7AIJ - chains A and P of the 4 polymer chains in the assembly; structure by X-ray diffraction, 2.95 A resolution.

Chain A:
Name: Gag-Pol polyprotein
Organism: Human immunodeficiency virus type 1 BH10
Notes: EC 3.4.23.16, 2.7.7.49, 2.7.7.7, 3.1.26.13, 3.1.13.2, 2.7.7.-, 3.1.-.-
Reference sequence: P03366 (POL_HV1B1); residues 1-554 here correspond to UniProt positions 600-1153 (UniProt number = residue number + 599)
Chain sequence (556 residues; each row starts with the number of its first residue; numbers below 1 keep their minus sign (Met-1 is residue -1)):
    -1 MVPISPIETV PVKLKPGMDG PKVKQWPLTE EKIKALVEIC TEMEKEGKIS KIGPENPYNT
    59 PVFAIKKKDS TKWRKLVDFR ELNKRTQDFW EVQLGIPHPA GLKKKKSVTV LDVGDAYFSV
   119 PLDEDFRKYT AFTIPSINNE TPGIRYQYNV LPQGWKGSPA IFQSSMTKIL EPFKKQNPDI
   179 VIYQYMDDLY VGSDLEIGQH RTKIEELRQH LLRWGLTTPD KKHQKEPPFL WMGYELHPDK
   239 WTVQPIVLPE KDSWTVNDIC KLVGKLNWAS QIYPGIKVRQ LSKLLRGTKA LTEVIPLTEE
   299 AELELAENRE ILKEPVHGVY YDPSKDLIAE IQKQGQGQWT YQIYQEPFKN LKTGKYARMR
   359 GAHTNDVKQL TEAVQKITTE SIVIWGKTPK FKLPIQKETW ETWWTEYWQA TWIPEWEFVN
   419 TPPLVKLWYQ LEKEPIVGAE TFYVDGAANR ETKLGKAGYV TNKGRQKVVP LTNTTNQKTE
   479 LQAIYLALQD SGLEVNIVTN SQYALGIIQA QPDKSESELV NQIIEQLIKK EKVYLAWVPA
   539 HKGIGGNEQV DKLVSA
Disordered / not traced: -1
Differences from the reference sequence: initiating methionine (-1); expression tag (0); engineered mutation Cys258 (Gln857 in P03366), Ser280 (Cys879 in P03366), Asn498 (Asp1097 in P03366)
UniProt features mapped onto this chain:
  - region: Phe227 to His235 (RT 'primer grip')
  - motif: Trp398 to Trp414 (Tryptophan repeat motif)
  - binding site (Mg(2+)): Asp110, Asp185, Asp186, Asp443, Glu478, Asp549
  - site: Trp401 (Essential for RT p66/p51 heterodimerization), Trp414 (Essential for RT p66/p51 heterodimerization), Phe440, Tyr441 (Cleavage)

Chain P:
Molecule: 21-nt DNA strand
Sequence (21 nucleotides; numbered 802 to 822; the number before each row is that of its first residue):
   802 ACAGTCCCTG TTCGGXCGCC X
Disordered / not traced: 802
Modified / non-standard residues: MRG (N2-(3-mercaptopropyl)-2'-deoxyguanosine-5'-monophosphate) at position 817; DDG (2',3'-dideoxy-guanosine-5'-monophosphate) at position 822

How chain A and chain P interact:
Residue-residue contacts (31):
  Tyr183(A) - DC821(P)  hydrogen bond to the base
  Tyr183(A) - DDG_822(P)  sugar contact
  Met184(A) - DDG_822(P)  sugar contact
  Asp185(A) - DDG_822(P)  sugar contact
  Asp186(A) - DDG_822(P)  sugar contact
  Met230(A) - DC821(P)  sugar contact
  Gly231(A) - DC821(P)  phosphate contact
  Asn255(A) - DC818(P)  phosphate contact
  Cys258(A) - DC818(P)  sugar contact
  Lys259(A) - DC818(P)  phosphate contact
  Lys259(A) - DG819(P)  phosphate contact
  Gly262(A) - DG819(P)  sugar contact
  Lys263(A) - DG819(P)  phosphate contact
  Lys263(A) - DC820(P)  phosphate contact
  Trp266(A) - DC820(P)  sugar contact
  Leu289(A) - MRG_817(P)  sugar contact
  Arg356(A) - DT813(P)  base contact
  Gly359(A) - DG811(P)  phosphate contact
  Ala360(A) - DG811(P)  hydrogen bond to the phosphate
  His361(A) - DT810(P)  salt bridge to the phosphate
  Arg448(A) - DT806(P)  hydrogen bond to the base
  Arg448(A) - DC807(P)  hydrogen bond to the base
  Lys451(A) - DC808(P)  salt bridge to the phosphate
  Thr473(A) - DC808(P)  hydrogen bond to the phosphate
  Thr473(A) - DC809(P)  hydrogen bond to the phosphate
  Gln475(A) - DC808(P)  phosphate contact
  Gln475(A) - DC809(P)  sugar contact
  Lys476(A) - DC809(P)  phosphate contact
  Tyr501(A) - DC809(P)  hydrogen bond to the phosphate
  Tyr501(A) - DT810(P)  hydrogen bond to the phosphate
  Ile505(A) - DT810(P)  phosphate contact
Other interface residues (no listed pair), chain A (27 interface residues in all): Ile94, Tyr115, Gln242

Summary:
27 residues of chain A face 13 of chain P across their interface; the contacts include 8 hydrogen bonds and 2
salt bridges. Polar contacts include Tyr183(A)-DC821(P), Arg448(A)-DT806(P) and Arg448(A)-DC807(P). Curated
annotation (UniProt) lists 6 Mg2+-binding residues on chain A.
Here chain A is Gag-Pol polyprotein (Human immunodeficiency virus type 1 BH10) and chain P is a 21-nt DNA
strand. Entry 7AIJ (HIV-1 reverse transcriptase complex with DNA and L-methionine tenofovir) was determined by
X-ray diffraction, deposited together with 7AHX, 7AID, 7AIF, 7AIG and 7AII.
